PDB entry 3WCT | X-ray diffraction, 2.40 A resolution | chains B and C of the 8 polymer chains in the assembly

[Chain B]
Protein: A2 globin chain of giant V2 hemoglobin
Source organism: Lamellibrachia satsuma
UniProt: S0BBR6 (S0BBR6_LAMSA); residues 1-144 here correspond to UniProt positions 17-160 (UniProt number = residue number + 16)
Chain sequence (144 residues; each row starts with the number of its first residue):
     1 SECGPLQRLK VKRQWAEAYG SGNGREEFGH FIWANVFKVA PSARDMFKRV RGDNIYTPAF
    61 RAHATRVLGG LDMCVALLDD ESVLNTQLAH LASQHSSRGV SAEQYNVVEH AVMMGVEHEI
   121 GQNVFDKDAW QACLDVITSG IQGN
Disulfides: Cys3-Cys133
Ion coordination: heme Fe: His95 (together with oxygen molecule); Ca2+: Asn106, Glu109, Asp135
Residues lining bound ligands:
  - heme (HEM): Ala43, Met46, Phe47, Arg49, Val50, His63, Arg66, Val67, Gly70, Leu71, Leu91, Gln94, His95, Arg98, Val100, Gln104, Tyr105, Val108, Thr138, Ile141
  - heme / oxygen molecule: Trp33, Ala43, Met46, Phe47, Arg49, Val50, His63, Arg66, Val67, Gly70, Leu71, Leu91, Gln94, His95, Arg98, Val100, Gln104, Tyr105, Val108, Thr138, Ile141
  - oxygen molecule (OXY): Trp33, Phe47, His63, Val67, His95

[Chain C]
Protein: B2 globin chain of giant V2 hemoglobin
Source organism: Lamellibrachia satsuma
UniProt: S0BCU7 (S0BCU7_LAMSA); residues 1-150 here correspond to UniProt positions 17-166 (UniProt number = residue number + 16)
Chain sequence (150 residues; numbered 1 to 150; the number before each row is that of its first residue):
     1 SSNSCTTEDR REMQLMWANV WSAQFTGRRL AIAQAVFKDL FAHVPDAVGL FDRVHGTEID
    61 SSEFKAHCIR VVNGLDSAIG LLSDPSTLNE QLSHLATQHQ ERAGVTKGGF SAIAQSFLRV
   121 MPQVASCFNP DAWSRCFNRI TNGMTEGLAE
Disulfides: Cys5-Cys136
Ion coordination: heme Fe: His99 (together with oxygen molecule)
Residues lining bound ligands:
  - heme (HEM): Leu50, Phe51, Arg53, Val54, His67, Arg70, Val71, Gly74, Leu75, Leu95, Gln98, His99, Arg102, Val105, Gly109, Phe110, Ile113, Phe137, Thr141, Met144
  - heme / oxygen molecule: Phe37, Leu50, Phe51, Arg53, Val54, His67, Arg70, Val71, Gly74, Leu75, Leu95, Gln98, His99, Arg102, Val105, Gly109, Phe110, Ile113, Phe137, Thr141, Met144
  - oxygen molecule (OXY): Phe37, Phe51, His67, Val71, His99

[Chain B / chain C interface]
Pairs across the interface - 43 pairs, chain B then chain C:
  Leu9(B) with Phe25(C), hydrophobic
  Lys12(B) with Gln24(C), hydrogen bond (side chain-backbone); Phe25(C)
  Arg13(B) with Gln24(C)
  Ala16(B) with Ala23(C); Gln24(C)
  Ser21(B) with Ala18(C)
  Arg25(B) with Asp76(C), salt bridge
  Glu26(B) with Asp84(C)
  Arg49(B) with His94(C)
  Pro58(B) with Ser86(C); Thr87(C); Glu90(C)
  Ala59(B) with Glu90(C)
  Arg61(B) with Thr87(C)
  Ala62(B) with Thr87(C); Glu90(C); Gln91(C)
  Thr65(B) with Ser77(C); Leu81(C)
  Arg66(B) with Gln91(C), hydrogen bond; His94(C)
  Gly69(B) with Asn73(C), hydrogen bond (backbone-side chain)
  Asp72(B) with Trp21(C); Arg29(C), salt bridge
  Met73(B) with Ile69(C); Arg70(C); Asn73(C)
  Ala76(B) with Gln24(C); Thr26(C); Arg29(C)
  Leu77(B) with Thr26(C); Ile69(C), hydrophobic
  Asp79(B) with Phe25(C)
  Ser82(B) with Ser62(C), hydrogen bond
  Val83(B) with Lys65(C); Ala66(C); Ile69(C), hydrophobic
  Thr86(B) with Ser62(C); Ala66(C)
  Gln87(B) with Arg70(C), hydrogen bond
  His90(B) with Arg53(C); Arg70(C)
Also at the interface, not in a pair above, chain B (29 interface residues in all): Trp15, Tyr19, Gly70, Val75
Also at the interface, not in a pair above, chain C (24 interface residues in all): Glu63

[Overview]
29 residues of chain B and 24 residues of chain C are in contact, with 5 hydrogen bonds and 2 salt bridges.
Polar contacts include Arg25(B)-Asp76(C), Asp72(B)-Arg29(C) and Lys12(B)-Gln24(C). Heme is bound between chain
B and chain C.
Chain B is A2 globin chain of giant V2 hemoglobin and chain C is B2 globin chain of giant V2 hemoglobin, both
from Lamellibrachia satsuma; the structure, The structure of a deoxygenated 400 kda hemoglobin provides a more
accurate description of the cooperative ..., was determined by X-ray diffraction together with 3WCU, 3WCV and
3WCW from the same study.
